PDB entry 5INQ | X-ray diffraction, 1.85 A resolution | chains A and D of the 4 polymer chains in the assembly

== Chain A ==
Name: Tyrosyl-DNA phosphodiesterase 2
From: Mus musculus
Notes: EC 3.1.4.-
UniProtKB: Q9JJX7 (TYDP2_MOUSE); residue numbers follow UniProt; this construct covers 118-370
Amino-acid sequence (256 residues; row label = number of the first residue in the row):
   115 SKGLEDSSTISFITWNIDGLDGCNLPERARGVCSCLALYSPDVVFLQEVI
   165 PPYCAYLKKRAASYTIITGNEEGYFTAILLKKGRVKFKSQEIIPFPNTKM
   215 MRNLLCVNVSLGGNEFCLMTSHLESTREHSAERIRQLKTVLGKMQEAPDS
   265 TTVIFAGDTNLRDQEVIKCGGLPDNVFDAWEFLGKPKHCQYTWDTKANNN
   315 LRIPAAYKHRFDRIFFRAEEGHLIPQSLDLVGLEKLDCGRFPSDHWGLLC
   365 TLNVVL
Not modelled in the structure: 115
Construct notes: expression tag (115-117)
Metal / ion sites: Ca2+: Glu162 (shared with DC1(D) of chain D)
UniProt features mapped onto this chain:
  - region (Interaction with 5' end of substrate DNA): Asn130 to Leu134, His236 to Arg241, Asn274 to Arg276, Leu315 to Tyr321
  - active site: Asp272 (Proton donor/acceptor)
  - binding site (Mg(2+)): Asp132, Glu162
  - site (Interaction with 5' end of substrate DNA): Tyr188, Trp307, Phe325, His359
  - mutagenesis: Asp358 (D358N: Loss of magnesium binding)
Reported in the primary citation:
  - Ca2+ coordination: Glu162
  - catalytic residues: Arg216, Asp272, Asn274, His359 (from molecular simulation)

== Chain D ==
Molecule: 9-nt DNA strand
Sequence (9 nucleotides; numbered 1 to 9; the number before each row is that of its first residue):
     1 CCGAATTCG
Metal / ion sites: Ca2+: DC1 (shared with Glu162(A) of chain A)

== Chain A / chain D interface ==
Pairs across the interface (16):
  Glu162(A) - DC1(D)  phosphate contact
  His236(A) - DC1(D)  salt bridge to the phosphate
  Ser239(A) - DC1(D)  hydrogen bond to the phosphate
  Thr240(A) - DC2(D)  phosphate contact
  Arg241(A) - DG3(D)  salt bridge to the phosphate
  Arg241(A) - DA4(D)  salt bridge to the phosphate
  Asp272(A) - DC1(D)  phosphate contact
  Asn274(A) - DC1(D)  hydrogen bond to the phosphate
  Arg276(A) - DC2(D)  salt bridge to the phosphate
  Trp307(A) - DC1(D)  sugar contact
  Trp307(A) - DC2(D)  sugar contact
  Leu315(A) - DC1(D)  base contact
  Ile317(A) - DC2(D)  base contact
  Tyr321(A) - DC2(D)  base contact
  Tyr321(A) - DG3(D)  sugar contact
  Phe325(A) - DC2(D)  phosphate contact
Other interface residues (no listed pair), chain A (18 interface residues in all): Asn130, Arg216, His323, Asp358, His359

== In short ==
18 residues of chain A and 4 residues of chain D are in contact; the contacts include 2 hydrogen bonds and 4
salt bridges. Among the polar pairs are Ser239(A)-DC1(D), Asn274(A)-DC1(D) and His236(A)-DC1(D). From the
paper: catalytic residues Arg216(A), Asp272(A) and Asn274(A) among others; Ca2+ coordination by Glu162(A).
Here chain A is Tyrosyl-DNA phosphodiesterase 2 (Mus musculus) and chain D is a 9-nt DNA strand. Entry 5INQ
(Mouse Tdp2 reaction product (5'-phosphorylated DNA)-Ca2+ complex) was determined by X-ray diffraction
together with 5HT2, 5INK, 5INL, 5INO and 5INP from the same study.
